PDB entry 8I0E | X-ray diffraction, 1.90 A resolution | chain A

# Chain A
Protein: Glycosyltransferase
From: Scutellaria baicalensis
Notes: EC 2.4.1.-
Reference sequence: A0A482AQV3 (A0A482AQV3_SCUBA); residues 2-458 here correspond to UniProt positions 1-457 (UniProt number = residue number - 1)
Chain sequence (457 residues; numbered 2 to 458; the number before each row is that of its first residue):
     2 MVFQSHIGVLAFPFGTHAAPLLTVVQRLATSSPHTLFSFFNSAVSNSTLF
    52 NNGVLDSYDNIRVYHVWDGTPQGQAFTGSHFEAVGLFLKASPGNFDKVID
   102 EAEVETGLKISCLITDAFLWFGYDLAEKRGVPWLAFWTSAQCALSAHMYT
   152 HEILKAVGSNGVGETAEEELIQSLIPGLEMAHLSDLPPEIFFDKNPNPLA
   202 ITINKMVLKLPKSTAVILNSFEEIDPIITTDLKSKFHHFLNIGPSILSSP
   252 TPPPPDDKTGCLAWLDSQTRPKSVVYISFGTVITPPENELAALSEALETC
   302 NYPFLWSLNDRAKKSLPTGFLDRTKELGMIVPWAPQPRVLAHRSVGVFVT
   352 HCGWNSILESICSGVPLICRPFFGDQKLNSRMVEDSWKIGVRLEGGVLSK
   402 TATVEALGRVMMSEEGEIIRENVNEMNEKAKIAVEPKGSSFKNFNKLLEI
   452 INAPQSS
Unresolved in the structure: 2-3, 158-168, 250-252, 454-458
Residues lining bound ligands: UDP (uridine-5'-diphosphate): Thr17, Tyr277, Ser279, Gly281, Thr282, Ser308, Trp334, Ala335, Gln337, Pro338, His352, Gly354, Trp355, Asn356, Ser357, Glu360, Phe374, Gln377
What the authors report for this chain:
  - specificity-determining residues: Phe373 to Gln377

# Summary
Bound to chain A: UDP. From the paper: the specificity determinant Phe373.
Chain A is Glycosyltransferase (Scutellaria baicalensis); the structure, Sb3GT1 complex with UDP, was
determined by X-ray diffraction, deposited together with 8HZZ and 8I0D.
